Entry 7BKC (electron microscopy, 3.00 A resolution); this record covers chains A and K of the 26 polymer chains in the assembly.

== Chain A ==
Name: CoB--CoM heterodisulfide reductase iron-sulfur subunit A
From: Methanospirillum hungatei JF-1
Notes: EC 1.8.-.-
UniProtKB: Q2FKZ1 (Q2FKZ1_METHJ); residue numbers follow UniProt; this construct covers 1-671
Amino-acid sequence (671 residues; each row starts with the number of its first residue):
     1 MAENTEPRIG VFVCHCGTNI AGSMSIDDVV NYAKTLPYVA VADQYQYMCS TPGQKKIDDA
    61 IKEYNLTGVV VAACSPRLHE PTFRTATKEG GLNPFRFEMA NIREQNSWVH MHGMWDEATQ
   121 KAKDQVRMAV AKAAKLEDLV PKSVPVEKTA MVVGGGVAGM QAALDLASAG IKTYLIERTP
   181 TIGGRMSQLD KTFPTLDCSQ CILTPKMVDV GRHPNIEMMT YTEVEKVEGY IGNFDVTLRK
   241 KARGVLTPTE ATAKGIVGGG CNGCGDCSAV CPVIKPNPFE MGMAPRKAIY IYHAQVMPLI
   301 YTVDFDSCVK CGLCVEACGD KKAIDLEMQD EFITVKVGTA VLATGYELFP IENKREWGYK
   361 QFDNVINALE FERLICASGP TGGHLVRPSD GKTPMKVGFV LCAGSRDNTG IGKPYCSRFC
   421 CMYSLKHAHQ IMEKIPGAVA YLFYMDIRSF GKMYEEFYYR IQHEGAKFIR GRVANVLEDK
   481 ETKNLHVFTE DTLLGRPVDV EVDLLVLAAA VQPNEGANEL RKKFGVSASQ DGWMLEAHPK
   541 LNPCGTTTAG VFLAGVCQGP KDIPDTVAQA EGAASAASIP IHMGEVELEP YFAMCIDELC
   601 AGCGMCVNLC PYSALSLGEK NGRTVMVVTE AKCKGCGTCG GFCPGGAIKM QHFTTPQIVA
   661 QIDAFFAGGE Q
Unresolved in the structure: 1-6, 669-671
Cystine bridges: C198-C201

== Chain K ==
Name: Formylmethanofuran dehydrogenase, subunit F
From: Methanospirillum hungatei JF-1
Notes: EC 1.2.99.5
UniProtKB: Q2FKZ4 (Q2FKZ4_METHJ); residue numbers follow UniProt; this construct covers 1-388
Amino-acid sequence (388 residues; row label = number of the first residue in the row):
     1 MSTLFPKYSK TTDGSKVIME QRLLQQVNNL ILDNDICTGC GICSEVCPEE AISVGAVGGV
    61 RRGLVDDAAS IHVDETKCSY CGVCVIMCPF SALALKVDGE ERLPILEKEG FPTYDKGTAI
   121 DQDKCVRCNI CDDVCPRDAI DRDVPLFEGE DKEGLAKGQA VELKIEFKVD DEKCTKCGIC
   181 GNLCEAINVL HKPFSPEIGK VEGEVIWDEA YCDGCNVCAE ACPSEAIKVT RTVVGQKKLG
   241 NVNIIDEDCC TCRWCAINCP TEAITVNKIF EGEITFHAEK CPGGCSTCVD VCPANAIYLP
   301 TPKPAKDMKG QIEAKIAVNK DFCILCGACV NACPGEDIIY LRRDSVKIKG KETDLFKKIK
   361 EKLFTPRTSK VKEQPSLAGS VELKAVSQ
Unresolved in the structure: 1, 166-230, 388

== Chain A / chain K interface ==
Residue-residue contacts - 53 pairs, chain A then chain K:
  A269(A) with K108(K)
  V270(A) with K108(K)
  P272(A) with Y80(K); P104(K), hydrophobic; I105(K)
  V273(A) with S79(K)
  I274(A) with Q21(K); Q26(K); N28(K); S79(K)
  K275(A) with Y8(K); Q21(K); T76(K); C78(K), hydrogen bond (side chain-backbone)
  P276(A) with P6(K), hydrophobic; Y8(K); Q21(K)
  M281(A) with T3(K), hydrogen bond (backbone-side chain)
  G282(A) with F5(K); P6(K); L23(K)
  M283(A) with F5(K), hydrophobic; L23(K); L24(K)
  A284(A) with L23(K)
  P285(A) with L23(K)
  D306(A) with E49(K)
  S307(A) with S79(K), hydrogen bond (backbone-side chain)
  C308(A) with E49(K)
  V309(A) with P48(K), hydrophobic; C81(K), hydrophobic; L355(K)
  K310(A) with L355(K)
  C311(A) with T353(K)
  L313(A) with K108(K); G110(K)
  P350(A) with S2(K)
  I351(A) with S2(K)
  E352(A) with S2(K), hydrogen bond (side chain-backbone)
  Y359(A) with S2(K), hydrogen bond (side chain-backbone); T3(K); L4(K)
  K360(A) with S2(K); T3(K); L4(K)
  D363(A) with K7(K), salt bridge
  V365(A) with L4(K)
  N367(A) with S2(K), hydrogen bond (side chain-backbone)
  E370(A) with T3(K), hydrogen bond; L4(K), hydrogen bond (side chain-backbone)
  L374(A) with L24(K), hydrophobic
  P380(A) with L24(K), hydrophobic
  P388(A) with F5(K), hydrophobic
Interface residues without a listed pair, chain A (35 interface residues in all): F349, I366, T381, V386
Interface residues without a listed pair, chain K (27 interface residues in all): Q25, E109

== In short ==
The interface between chain A and chain K involves 35 residues on one side and 27 on the other; the contacts
include 8 hydrogen bonds and 1 salt bridge. Polar contacts include D363(A)-K7(K), K275(A)-C78(K) and
M281(A)-T3(K).
Here chain A is CoB--CoM heterodisulfide reductase iron-sulfur subunit A and chain K is Formylmethanofuran
dehydrogenase, subunit F, both from Methanospirillum hungatei JF-1. Entry 7BKC (Formate dehydrogenase -
heterodisulfide reductase - formylmethanofuran dehydrogenase complex from Methanospirillum hungatei (dimeric,
composite structure)) was determined by electron microscopy (same publication as 7BKB, 7BKD and 7BKE).
